9L0E - chains Y and C of the 12 polymer chains in the assembly; structure by electron microscopy, 3.60 A resolution.

[Chain Y]
Molecule: Tail protein
Organism: Escherichia phage T1
UniProt: Q6XQC8 (Q6XQC8_BPT1); residue numbers follow UniProt; this construct covers 1-132
Chain sequence (132 residues; each row starts with the number of its first residue):
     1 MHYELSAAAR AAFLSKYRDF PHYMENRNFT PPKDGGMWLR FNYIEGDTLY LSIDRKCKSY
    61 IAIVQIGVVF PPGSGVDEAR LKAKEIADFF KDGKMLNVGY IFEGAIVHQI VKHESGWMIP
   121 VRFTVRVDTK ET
Disordered / not traced: 130-132

[Chain C]
Molecule: stopper protein
Organism: Escherichia phage T1
UniProt: Q6XQD0 (Q6XQD0_BPT1); residue numbers follow UniProt; this construct covers 1-123
Chain sequence (123 residues; row label = number of the first residue in the row):
     1 MNYSQIERMA RKGVAFFTDP SRPMNLIKQG EYGYDENGFE IPPMEQVIPI SGATRRPNAR
    61 EIDGETIRAS DILGIFNNDH EINEGDYIEI DGIRHVVVDA RPVQASLEPV AYRPVLRRVS
   121 VGG

[Chain Y / chain C interface]
Pairs across the interface (16; chain Y residue first):
  Tyr3(Y) - Phe39(C)
  Ala7(Y) - Asn37(C)
  Ala7(Y) - Gly38(C)
  Arg10(Y) - Tyr34(C)
  Arg10(Y) - Gly38(C)  hydrogen bond (side chain-backbone)
  Ala11(Y) - Asn37(C)
  Leu14(Y) - Tyr34(C)  hydrophobic
  Arg18(Y) - Tyr34(C)  hydrogen bond (side chain-backbone)
  Arg18(Y) - Asp35(C)
  Met24(Y) - Tyr34(C)
  Arg27(Y) - Tyr32(C)
  Arg27(Y) - Tyr34(C)
  Arg27(Y) - Glu40(C)  salt bridge
  Arg27(Y) - Pro43(C)
  Asn28(Y) - Gln29(C)
  Asn28(Y) - Tyr32(C)  hydrogen bond (backbone-side chain)
Interface residues without a listed pair, chain C (11 interface residues in all): Ile41, Gly85

[In short]
9 residues of chain Y and 11 residues of chain C are in contact; the contacts include 3 hydrogen bonds and 1
salt bridge. Polar pairs include Arg27(Y)-Glu40(C), Arg10(Y)-Gly38(C) and Arg18(Y)-Tyr34(C).
Here chain Y is Tail protein and chain C is stopper protein, both from Escherichia phage T1. Entry 9L0E
(Cryo-EM structure of bacteriophage T1 stopper-tail terminator) was determined by electron microscopy together
with 9KZJ, 9L01, 9L0F and 9L9P from the same study.
